PDB entry 5GQ1 | X-ray diffraction, 2.49 A resolution | chains B and E of the 6 polymer chains in the assembly

== Chain B (and E) ==
Protein: Genome polyprotein
From: Enterovirus A71
Notes: engineered mutation(s): E207A, K209A; chain E of this document is another copy of the same molecule, construct and numbering; everything in this record applies to it too
Chain sequence (214 residues; row label = number of the first residue in the row):
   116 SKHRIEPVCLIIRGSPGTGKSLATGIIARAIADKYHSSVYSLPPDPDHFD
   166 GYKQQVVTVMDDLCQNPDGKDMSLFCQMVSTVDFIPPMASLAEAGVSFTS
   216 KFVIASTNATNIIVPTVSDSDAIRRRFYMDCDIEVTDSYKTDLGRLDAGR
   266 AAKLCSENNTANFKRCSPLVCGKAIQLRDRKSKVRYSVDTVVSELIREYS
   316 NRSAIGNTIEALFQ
Disordered / not traced: 116-118, 180-184, 226-233 (chain E: 116-117, 162, 180-183, 203-211, 226-237, 329)
What the authors report for this chain:
  - self-association interface (contacts with another copy of this molecule): L327
  - mutagenesis - K135A, I141R, S282R, I324K, F328A, F328R, F328Y: abolished catalytic activity
  - mutagenesis - C270A, C281A, C286A: decreased stability
  - mutagenesis - S282A: unchanged catalytic activity
  - mutagenesis - K135A, D176N, E325A: abolished growth
  - mutagenesis - S282A: unchanged growth
  - mutagenesis - E325A: decreased catalytic activity
  - mutagenesis - L327A, F328A, F328Y: decreased growth
  - catalytic residues: R241 (proposed by the authors, not directly observed)
  - catalytic residues: R240

== How chain B and chain E interact ==
Pairs across the interface (19; chain B residue first):
  L137(B) - I320(E)  hydrophobic
  L137(B) - T323(E)
  I141(B) - L327(E)  hydrophobic
  I141(B) - F328(E)
  R144(B) - H118(E)
  R144(B) - E325(E)  salt bridge
  R144(B) - F328(E)
  A145(B) - F328(E)
  D148(B) - F328(E)
  D165(B) - R240(E)  hydrogen bond (backbone-side chain)
  S205(B) - R240(E)  hydrogen bond
  E208(B) - R240(E)  salt bridge
  A267(B) - T323(E)
  F278(B) - L327(E)  hydrophobic
  F278(B) - F328(E)  hydrophobic
  K279(B) - F328(E)
  R280(B) - A326(E)
  R280(B) - L327(E)
  V285(B) - L327(E)  hydrophobic
Interface residues without a listed pair, chain B (17 interface residues in all): S136, G140, G166, L284
Interface residues without a listed pair, chain E (10 interface residues in all): R239, I324

== Overview ==
17 residues of chain B and 10 residues of chain E are in contact; the contacts include 2 hydrogen bonds and 2
salt bridges. Among the polar pairs are R144(B)-E325(E), E208(B)-R240(E) and D165(B)-R240(E). From the paper:
catalytic residues R241(B) and R240(B); K135A, I141R and S282R of chain B, among others, abolish catalytic
activity; 14 substitutions were tested in all.
Chain B and chain E are both Genome polyprotein (Enterovirus A71); the structure, Crystal structure of 2C
helicase from enterovirus 71 (EV71), was determined by X-ray diffraction, deposited together with 5GRB.
